Entry 4WGY (X-ray diffraction, 1.48 A resolution); this record covers chain A.

# Chain A
Protein: Cytochrome c'
Organism: Alcaligenes xylosoxydans xylosoxydans
UniProt: P00138 (CYCP_ALCXX); residues 1-127 here = UniProt positions 1-127
Sequence (127 residues; row label = number of the first residue in the row):
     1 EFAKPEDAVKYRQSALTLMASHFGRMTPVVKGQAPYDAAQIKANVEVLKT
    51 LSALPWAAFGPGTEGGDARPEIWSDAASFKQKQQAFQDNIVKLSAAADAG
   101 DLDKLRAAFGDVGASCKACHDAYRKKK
Disordered / not traced: 127
Covalently attached groups: heme c (HEC) linked to C116, C119
Modified residues: E1 (pyroglutamic acid; PCA)
Ion coordination: heme c Fe near H120 (its only coordinating residue here)
Small-molecule neighbours: heme c (HEC): V9, K10, R12, Q13, L16, T17, M19, A20, F23, W56, F59, G65, G66, D67, A68, I72, F79, K82, Q83, F86, V112, S115, H120, Y123, R124
UniProt features mapped onto this chain:
  - binding site (heme c): R12, Q13, D67, C116, C119, H120

# Summary
Covalently linked heme c: at C119. From UniProt: 6 heme c-binding residues.
Chain A is Cytochrome c' (Alcaligenes xylosoxydans xylosoxydans); the structure, Crystal Structure of
Cytochrome c' from Alcaligenes xylosoxidans NCIMB 11015 at pH 10.4, was determined by X-ray diffraction,
deposited together with 4WGZ.
